Entry 8BYO (X-ray diffraction, 1.20 A resolution); this record covers chains A and B.

[Chain A]
Name: 14-3-3 protein sigma
Source organism: Homo sapiens
UniProt: P31947 (1433S_HUMAN); residue numbers follow UniProt; this construct covers 1-231
Sequence (236 residues; each row starts with the number of its first residue; numbers below 1 keep their minus sign (Gly-4 is residue -4)):
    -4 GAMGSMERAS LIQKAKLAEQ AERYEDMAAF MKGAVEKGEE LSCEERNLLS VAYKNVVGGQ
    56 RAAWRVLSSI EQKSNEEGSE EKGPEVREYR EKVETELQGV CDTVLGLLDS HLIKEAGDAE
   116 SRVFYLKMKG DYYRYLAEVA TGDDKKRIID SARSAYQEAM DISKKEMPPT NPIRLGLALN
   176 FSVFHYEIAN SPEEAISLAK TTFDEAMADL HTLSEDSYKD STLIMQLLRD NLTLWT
Construct notes: expression tag (-4 to 0)
Bound ions: Mg2+ site 1 near Glu2 (its only coordinating residue here); Mg2+ site 2 near Ser37 (its only coordinating residue here); Mg2+ site 3 near Glu89 (its only coordinating residue here)
Residues lining bound ligands: U0L (N-[3-(5-carbamimidoylthiophen-3-yl)phenyl]-2-(4-chloranyl-3-fluoranyl-phenoxy)-2-methyl-propanamide): Glu14, Glu39, Asn42, Leu43, Ser45, Val46, Phe119, Lys122, Pro167, Ile168, Gly171, Leu218, Ile219
UniProt features mapped onto this chain:
  - site (Interaction with phosphoserine on interacting protein): Arg56, Arg129
  - modified residue (Phosphoserine): Ser5, Ser74

[Chain B]
Name: ERalpha peptide
Sequence (5 residues; each row starts with the number of its first residue):
   591 FPATV
Modified residues: Thr594 (phosphothreonine; TPO)

[Interface between chain A and chain B]
Contacting residue pairs (20; chain A residue first):
  Lys49(A) with Thr594(B); Val595(B), hydrogen bond (side chain-backbone)
  Arg56(A) with Thr594(B)
  Arg60(A) with Phe591(B)
  Lys122(A) with Val595(B), hydrogen bond (side chain-backbone)
  Arg129(A) with Thr594(B)
  Tyr130(A) with Thr594(B)
  Gly171(A) with Val595(B)
  Leu174(A) with Ala593(B); Thr594(B); Val595(B), hydrophobic
  Asn175(A) with Thr594(B); Val595(B), hydrogen bond (side chain-backbone)
  Val178(A) with Pro592(B), hydrophobic; Ala593(B); Thr594(B)
  Leu222(A) with Val595(B), hydrophobic
  Asn226(A) with Pro592(B); Ala593(B), hydrogen bond (side chain-backbone)
  Trp230(A) with Pro592(B), hydrophobic
Interface residues without a listed pair, chain A (17 interface residues in all): Asp126, Glu182, Ile219, Leu229

[Overview]
Chain A and chain B form an interface of 17 and 5 residues respectively; the contacts include 4 hydrogen
bonds. Among the polar pairs are Lys49(A)-Val595(B), Lys122(A)-Val595(B) and Asn175(A)-Val595(B). Chain A
binds compound U0L.
Here chain A is 14-3-3 protein sigma (Homo sapiens) and chain B is ERalpha peptide. Entry 8BYO
(fragment-linked stabilizer for ERa - 14-3-3 interaction (1074361)) was determined by X-ray diffraction (same
publication as 8BWJ, 8BWX, 8BWZ, 8BX0, 8BX3, 8BX4 and 24 further entries).
